Entry 5E30 (X-ray diffraction, 2.70 A resolution); this record covers chains A and E of the 6 polymer chains in the assembly.

== Chain A (and E) ==
Protein: Hemagglutinin
From: Influenza A virus
Notes: chain E of this document is another copy of the same molecule, construct and numbering; everything in this record applies to it too
UniProtKB: G8IPF0 (G8IPF0_9INFA); the construct lacks a stretch of the UniProt sequence, so the offset changes along the chain: 11-55 = UniProt 17-61; 56-83 = UniProt 63-90; 84-96 = UniProt 92-104; 97-125 = UniProt 106-134; 2 more segments
Sequence (333 residues; row label = number of the first residue in the row; a row labelled like 125A-125B holds insertion residues (125A, then the next letters in order)):
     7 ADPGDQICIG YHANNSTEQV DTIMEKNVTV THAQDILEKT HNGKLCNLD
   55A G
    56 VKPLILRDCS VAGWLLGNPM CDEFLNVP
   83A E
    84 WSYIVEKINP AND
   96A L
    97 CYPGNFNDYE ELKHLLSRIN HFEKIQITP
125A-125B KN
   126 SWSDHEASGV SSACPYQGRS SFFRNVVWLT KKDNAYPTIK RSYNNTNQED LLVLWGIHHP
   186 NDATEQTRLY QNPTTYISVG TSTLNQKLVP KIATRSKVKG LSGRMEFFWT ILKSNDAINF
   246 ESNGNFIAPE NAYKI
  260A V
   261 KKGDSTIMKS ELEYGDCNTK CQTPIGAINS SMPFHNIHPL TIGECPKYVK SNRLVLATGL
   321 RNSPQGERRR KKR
Disordered / not traced: 7, 325-333
Sequence notes: expression tag (7-10); engineered mutation Leu226 (Gln237 in G8IPF0)
Disulfide bonds: Cys52-Cys277, Cys64-Cys76, Cys97-Cys139, Cys281-Cys305
Glycans and other covalent adducts: glycan linked to Asn169
Reported in the primary citation:
  - binding site for N-acetyl-alpha-neuraminic acid: Tyr98, Val135, Ser136, Ser137, Glu190
  - binding site for beta-D-galactopyranose: Lys222
  - conformationally variable residues (side-chain flip): Arg193
  - specificity-determining residues: Leu226 (proposed by the authors, not directly observed)
  - mutagenesis - Q226L: increased binding to LSTc
  - mutagenesis - Q226L: decreased binding to LSTa

== Interface between chain A and chain E ==
Pairs across the interface - 17 pairs, chain A then chain E:
  Ser203(A) - Ala218(E)
  Gly205(A) - Thr219(E)
  Thr206(A) - Arg220(E)
  Thr206(A) - Ser221(E)
  Thr206(A) - Arg229(E)  hydrogen bond (backbone-side chain)
  Ser207(A) - Ser221(E)  hydrogen bond (backbone-side chain)
  Ser207(A) - Val223(E)
  Ser207(A) - Arg229(E)
  Asn210(A) - His184(E)
  Asn210(A) - Lys216(E)  hydrogen bond (backbone-side chain)
  Asn210(A) - Arg220(E)  hydrogen bond
  Lys212(A) - Lys216(E)
  Asp241(A) - Ser221(E)  hydrogen bond
  Ala242(A) - Ser221(E)  hydrogen bond (backbone-side chain)
  Asn244(A) - Thr219(E)
  Asn244(A) - Arg220(E)
  Asn244(A) - Ser221(E)
Also at the interface, not in a pair above, chain A (11 interface residues in all): Gln211, Glu246
Also at the interface, not in a pair above, chain E (9 interface residues in all): Ile217

== Overview ==
Chain A and chain E form an interface of 11 and 9 residues respectively; the contacts include 6 hydrogen
bonds. Polar contacts include Thr206(A)-Arg229(E), Ser207(A)-Ser221(E) and Asn210(A)-Lys216(E). The paper
reports a binding site for N-acetyl-alpha-neuraminic acid at Tyr98(A), Val135(A) and Ser136(A) among others;
Q226L of chain A increases binding to LSTc.
Chain A and chain E are both Hemagglutinin (Influenza A virus); the structure, Crystal structure of H5
hemagglutinin Q226L mutant from the influenza virus A/duck/Egypt/10185SS/2010 (H5N1) with LSTc, was determined
by X-ray diffraction together with 5E2Y, 5E2Z, 5E32, 5E34 and 5E35 from the same study.
